7PMV - chains B and D of the 4 polymer chains in the assembly; structure by electron microscopy, 3.70 A resolution.

[Chain B (and D)]
Protein: von Willebrand factor
Source organism: Homo sapiens
Notes: chain D of this document is another copy of the same molecule, construct and numbering; everything in this record applies to it too
UniProt: P04275 (VWF_HUMAN); residue numbers follow UniProt; this construct covers 1-1241
Chain sequence (1241 residues; numbered 1 to 1241; the number before each row is that of its first residue):
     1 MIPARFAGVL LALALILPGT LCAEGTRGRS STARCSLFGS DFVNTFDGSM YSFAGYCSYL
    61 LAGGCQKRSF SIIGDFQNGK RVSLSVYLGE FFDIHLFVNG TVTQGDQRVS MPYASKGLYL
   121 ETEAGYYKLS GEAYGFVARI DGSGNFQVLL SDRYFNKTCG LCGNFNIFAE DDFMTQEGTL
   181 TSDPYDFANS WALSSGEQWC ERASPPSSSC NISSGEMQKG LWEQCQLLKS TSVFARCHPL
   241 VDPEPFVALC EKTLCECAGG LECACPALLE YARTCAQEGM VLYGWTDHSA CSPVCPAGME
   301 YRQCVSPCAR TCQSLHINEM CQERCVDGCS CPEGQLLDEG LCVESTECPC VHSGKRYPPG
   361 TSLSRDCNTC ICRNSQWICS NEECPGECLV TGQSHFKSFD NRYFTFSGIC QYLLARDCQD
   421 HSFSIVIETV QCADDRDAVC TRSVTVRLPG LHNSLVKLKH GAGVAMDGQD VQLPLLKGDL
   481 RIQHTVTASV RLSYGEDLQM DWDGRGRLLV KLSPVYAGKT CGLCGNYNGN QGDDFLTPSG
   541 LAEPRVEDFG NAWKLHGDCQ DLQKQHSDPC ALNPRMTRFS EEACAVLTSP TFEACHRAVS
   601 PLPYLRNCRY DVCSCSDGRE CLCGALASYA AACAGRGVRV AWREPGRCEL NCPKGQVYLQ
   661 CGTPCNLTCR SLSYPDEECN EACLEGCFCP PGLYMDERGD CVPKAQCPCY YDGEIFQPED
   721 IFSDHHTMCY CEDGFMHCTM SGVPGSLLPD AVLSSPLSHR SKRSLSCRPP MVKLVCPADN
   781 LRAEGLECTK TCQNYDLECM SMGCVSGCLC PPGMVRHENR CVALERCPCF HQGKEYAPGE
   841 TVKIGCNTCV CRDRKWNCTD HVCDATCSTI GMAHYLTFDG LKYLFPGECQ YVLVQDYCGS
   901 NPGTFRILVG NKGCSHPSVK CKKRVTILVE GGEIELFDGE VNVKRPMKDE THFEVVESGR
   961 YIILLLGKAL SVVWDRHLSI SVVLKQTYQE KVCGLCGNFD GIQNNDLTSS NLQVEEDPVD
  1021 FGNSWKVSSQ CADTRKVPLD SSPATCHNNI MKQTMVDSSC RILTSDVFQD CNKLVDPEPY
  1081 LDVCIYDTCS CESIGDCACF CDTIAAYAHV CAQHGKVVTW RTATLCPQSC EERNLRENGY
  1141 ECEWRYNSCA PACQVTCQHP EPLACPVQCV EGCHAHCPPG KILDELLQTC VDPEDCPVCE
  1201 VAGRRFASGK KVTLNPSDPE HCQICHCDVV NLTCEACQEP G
Unresolved in the structure: 1-30, 211-220, 741-766, 1208-1241
Differences from the reference sequence: variant R852 (Gln in P04275)
UniProt features mapped onto this chain:
  - region: S764 to E787 (Amino-terminal), R826 to D853 (CX)
  - glycosylation (N-linked (GlcNAc...) asparagine): N99, N156, N211, N666, N857, N1147, N1231
  - natural variant: R273 (R273W: In VWD1 and VWD3), W377 (W377C: In VWD3), N528 (N528S: In VWD2), G550 (G550R: In VWD2), C788 (C788Y: In VWD2), T791 (T791M: In VWD2), R816 (R816W: In VWD2), R852 (Q852R: this construct carries the variant), R854 (R854Q: In VWD2), C1060 (C1060R: In VWD2), C1149 (C1149R: In VWD1)
  - mutagenesis: C1149 (C1149R: Reduced secretion and increased intracellular retention. Similar phenotype; when associated with S-1169), C1169 (C1169S: Reduced secretion and increased intracellular retention. Similar phenotype; when associated with R-1149)
Disulfide bonds: C35-C162, C57-C200, C65-C159, C210-C255, C225-C250, C237-C275, C257-C263, C265-C291, C295-C329, C304-C325, C308-C321, C312-C348, C331-C342, C350-C372, C367-C384, C370-C379, C388-C524, C410-C559, C418-C521, C432-C440, C570-C613, C584-C608, C595-C633, C615-C621, C623-C648, C652-C687, C661-C683, C665-C679, C669-C707, C689-C701, C709-C731, C729-C738, C767-C808, C776-C804, C788-C799, C792-C827, C810-C821, C829-C851, C846-C863, C849-C858, C867-C996, C889-C1031, C898-C993, C914-C921, C1046-C1089, C1060-C1084, C1071-C1111, C1091-C1099, C1101-C1126, C1130-C1173, C1149-C1169, C1153-C1165, C1157-C1196, C1177-C1190
Covalent attachments: N-acetylglucosamine (NAG) linked to N99, N156, N666, N857, N1147
Ion coordination: Ca2+ site 1: D47, N164, N166, F168, D172; Ca2+ site 2: D400, N526, N528, N530, D533, D534; Ca2+ site 3: D879, N998, D1000, I1002, D1006

[Interface between chain B and chain D]
Residue-residue contacts - 28 pairs, chain B then chain D:
  I409(B) - D724(D)
  V430(B) - D724(D)
  Q431(B) - F722(D)
  Q431(B) - S723(D)  hydrogen bond (backbone-backbone)
  C432(B) - I721(D)
  R442(B) - E714(D)  salt bridge
  H460(B) - E714(D)
  H460(B) - I715(D)
  Q469(B) - Q469(D)
  D470(B) - V471(D)
  D470(B) - Q472(D)
  V471(B) - D470(D)
  R505(B) - Q717(D)
  R505(B) - D720(D)  salt bridge
  R698(B) - R698(D)
  E714(B) - R442(D)  salt bridge
  E714(B) - K457(D)  salt bridge
  E714(B) - H460(D)
  I715(B) - H460(D)
  Q717(B) - R505(D)
  D720(B) - R505(D)  salt bridge
  I721(B) - C432(D)
  I721(B) - A433(D)
  F722(B) - Q431(D)
  S723(B) - Q431(D)  hydrogen bond (backbone-backbone)
  D724(B) - I409(D)
  D724(B) - V430(D)
  D724(B) - R442(D)  salt bridge
Interface residues without a listed pair, chain B (26 interface residues in all): A433, D434, K459, G461, Q472, G713, F716
Interface residues without a listed pair, chain D (28 interface residues in all): D434, K459, G461, D712, G713, F716
From the paper, about this interface:
  - residue pairs: R442(B)-E714(D) (salt bridge), F716(B)-H460(D) (cation-pi contact), D720(B)-R505(D) (salt bridge), F722(B)-R442(D) (cation-pi contact)
  - interface residues, chain B: R442(B), E714(B), D724(B)
  - interface residues, chain D: K459(D)

[In short]
26 residues of chain B and 28 residues of chain D are in contact; the contacts include 2 hydrogen bonds and 6
salt bridges. Among the polar pairs are R442(B)-E714(D), R505(B)-D720(D) and E714(B)-K457(D). The paper
describes salt bridges between R442(B) and E714(D) and D720(B) and R505(D); cation-pi contacts between F716(B)
and H460(D) and F722(B) and R442(D). The paper reports interface residues R442(B), E714(B) and K459(D) among
others.
Chain B and chain D are both von Willebrand factor (Homo sapiens); the structure, VWF Tubules of D1D2D'D3
domains, was determined by electron microscopy (same publication as 7PNF, 7POV and 7PP6).
